7M8E - chains C and 3 of the 9 polymer chains in the assembly; structure by electron microscopy, 3.40 A resolution.

[Chain C]
Protein: DNA-directed RNA polymerase subunit beta
From: Escherichia coli
Notes: EC 2.7.7.6
Reference sequence: P0A8V4 (RPOB_ECO57); residues 1-1342 here = UniProt positions 1-1342
Sequence (1342 residues; row label = number of the first residue in the row):
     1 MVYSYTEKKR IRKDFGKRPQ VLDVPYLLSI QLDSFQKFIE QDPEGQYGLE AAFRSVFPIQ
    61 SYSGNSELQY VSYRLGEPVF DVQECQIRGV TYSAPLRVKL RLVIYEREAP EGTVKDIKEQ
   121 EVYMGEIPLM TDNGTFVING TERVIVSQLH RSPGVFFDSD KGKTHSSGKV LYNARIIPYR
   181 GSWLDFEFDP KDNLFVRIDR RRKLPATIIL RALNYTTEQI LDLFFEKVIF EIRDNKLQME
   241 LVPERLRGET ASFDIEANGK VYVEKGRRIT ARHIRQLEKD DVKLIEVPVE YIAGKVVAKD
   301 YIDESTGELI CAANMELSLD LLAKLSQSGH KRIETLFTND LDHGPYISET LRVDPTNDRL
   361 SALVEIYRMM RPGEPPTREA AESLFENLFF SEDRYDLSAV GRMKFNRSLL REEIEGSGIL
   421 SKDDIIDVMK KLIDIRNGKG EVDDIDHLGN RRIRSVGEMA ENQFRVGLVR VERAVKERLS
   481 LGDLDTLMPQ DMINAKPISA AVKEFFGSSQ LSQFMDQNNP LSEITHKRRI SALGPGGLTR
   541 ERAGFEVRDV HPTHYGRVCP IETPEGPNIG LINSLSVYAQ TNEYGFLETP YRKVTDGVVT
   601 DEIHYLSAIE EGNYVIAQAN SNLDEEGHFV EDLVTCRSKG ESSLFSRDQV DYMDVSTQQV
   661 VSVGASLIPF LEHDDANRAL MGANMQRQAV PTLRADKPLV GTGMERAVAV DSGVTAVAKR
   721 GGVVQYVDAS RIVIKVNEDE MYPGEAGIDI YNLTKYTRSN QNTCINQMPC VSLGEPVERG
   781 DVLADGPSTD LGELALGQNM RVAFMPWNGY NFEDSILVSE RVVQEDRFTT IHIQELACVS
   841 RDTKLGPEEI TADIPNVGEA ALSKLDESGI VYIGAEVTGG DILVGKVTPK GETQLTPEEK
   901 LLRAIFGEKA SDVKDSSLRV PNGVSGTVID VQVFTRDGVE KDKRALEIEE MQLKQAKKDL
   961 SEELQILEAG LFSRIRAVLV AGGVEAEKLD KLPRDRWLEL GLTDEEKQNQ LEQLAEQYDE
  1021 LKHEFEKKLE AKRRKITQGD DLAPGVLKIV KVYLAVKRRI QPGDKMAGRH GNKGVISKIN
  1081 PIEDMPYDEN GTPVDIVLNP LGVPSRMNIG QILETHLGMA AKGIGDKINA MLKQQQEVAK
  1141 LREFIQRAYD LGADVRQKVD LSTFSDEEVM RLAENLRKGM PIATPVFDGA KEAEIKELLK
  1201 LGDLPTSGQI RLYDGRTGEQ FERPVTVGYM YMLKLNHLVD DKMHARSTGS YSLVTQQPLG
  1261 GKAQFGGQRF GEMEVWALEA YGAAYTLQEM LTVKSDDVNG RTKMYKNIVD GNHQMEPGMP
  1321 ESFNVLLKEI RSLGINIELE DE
Unresolved in the structure: 1-2

[Chain 3]
Molecule: 9-nt RNA strand
Sequence (9 nucleotides; row label = number of the first residue in the row):
     1 AUCGGCUCA
Bound ions: Mg2+: A9 (shared with 3 residues of chain D)

[How chain C and chain 3 interact]
Contacting residue pairs (8):
  Gln510(C) - G4(3)  phosphate contact
  Gln510(C) - G5(3)  phosphate contact
  Arg540(C) - G5(3)  salt bridge to the phosphate
  Arg540(C) - C6(3)  salt bridge to the phosphate
  Gln688(C) - U7(3)  phosphate contact
  Lys1065(C) - A9(3)  salt bridge to the phosphate
  Lys1073(C) - A9(3)  salt bridge to the phosphate
  His1237(C) - U7(3)  sugar contact
Interface residues without a listed pair, chain C (12 interface residues in all): Gln513, Asp516, Arg529, Pro564, Asn568, Arg687
Interface residues without a listed pair, chain 3 (6 interface residues in all): C8

[In short]
The interface between chain C and chain 3 involves 12 residues on one side and 6 on the other; the contacts
include 4 salt bridges. Among the polar pairs are Arg540(C)-G5(3), Arg540(C)-C6(3) and Lys1065(C)-A9(3).
Chain C is DNA-directed RNA polymerase subunit beta (Escherichia coli) and chain 3 is a 9-nt RNA strand; the
structure, E.coli RNAP-RapA elongation complex, was determined by electron microscopy.
